6N7N - chains A and F of the 7 polymer chains in the assembly; structure by electron microscopy, 3.50 A resolution.

# Chain A (and F)
Molecule: DNA primase/helicase
Organism: Enterobacteria phage T7
Notes: EC 2.7.7.-, 3.6.4.12; chain F of this document is another copy of the same molecule, construct and numbering; everything in this record applies to it too
UniProt: P03692 (PRIM_BPT7); residues 1-566 here = UniProt positions 1-566
Chain sequence (566 residues; each row starts with the number of its first residue):
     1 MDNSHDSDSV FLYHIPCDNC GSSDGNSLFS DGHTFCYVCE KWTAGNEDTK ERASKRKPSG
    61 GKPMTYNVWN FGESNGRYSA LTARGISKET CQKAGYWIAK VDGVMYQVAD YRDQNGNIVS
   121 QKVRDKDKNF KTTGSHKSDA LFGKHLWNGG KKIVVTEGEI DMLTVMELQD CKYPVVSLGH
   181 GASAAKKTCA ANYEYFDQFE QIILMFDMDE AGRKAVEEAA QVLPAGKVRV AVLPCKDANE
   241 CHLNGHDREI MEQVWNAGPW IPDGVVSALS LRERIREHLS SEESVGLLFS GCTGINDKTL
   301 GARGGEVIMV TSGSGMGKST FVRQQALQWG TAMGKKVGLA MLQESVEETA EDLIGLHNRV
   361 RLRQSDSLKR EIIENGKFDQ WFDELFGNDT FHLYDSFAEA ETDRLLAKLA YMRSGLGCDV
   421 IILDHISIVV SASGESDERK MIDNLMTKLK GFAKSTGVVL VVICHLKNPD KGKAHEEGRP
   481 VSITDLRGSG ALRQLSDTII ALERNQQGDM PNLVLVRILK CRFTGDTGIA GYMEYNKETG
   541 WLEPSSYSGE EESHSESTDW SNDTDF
Unresolved in the structure: 1-263, 281-284, 397-401, 431-436, 550-566 (chain F: 1-263, 281-284, 374-376, 396-403, 430-439, 546-566)
Sequence notes: engineered mutation Gln343 (Glu in P03692)
Curated features (UniProtKB/Swiss-Prot):
  - zinc finger: Cys17 to Cys39 (C4-like)
  - region: Glu550 to Phe566 (Binding to viral DNA polymerase)
  - binding site (Zn(2+)): Cys17, Cys20, Cys36, Cys39
  - binding site (Mg(2+)): Glu157, Asp207, Asp237
  - binding site (ATP): Ser312 to Ser319
  - site (dTTP/dATP binding): Arg361, His465, Arg504, Arg522, Tyr535
Ligand contacts: dTTP (TTP): Gln494, Lys520, Arg522, Thr524, Gly525
From the paper describing this entry:
  - mutagenesis - E343Q: abolished catalytic activity (citing earlier work)
  - specificity-determining residues: His33 (citing earlier work)

# Interface between chain A and chain F
Contacting residue pairs (29):
  Val346(A) with Leu271(F), hydrophobic
  Glu347(A) with Arg274(F), salt bridge
  Glu348(A) with His278(F), salt bridge
  Ala350(A) with Leu271(F), hydrophobic; Ile275(F), hydrophobic
  Glu351(A) with Ile275(F); His278(F), salt bridge; Leu279(F)
  Ile354(A) with Ile275(F), hydrophobic
  Ile372(A) with Leu279(F), hydrophobic
  Ile373(A) with Arg276(F)
  Phe378(A) with Ile275(F), hydrophobic
  Asp379(A) with Arg276(F), salt bridge
  Phe382(A) with Ala268(F); Leu269(F); Leu271(F); Arg272(F)
  Phe386(A) with Ala268(F); Leu269(F)
  Asp389(A) with Leu269(F)
  Phe391(A) with Ala268(F)
  His392(A) with Val266(F); Ser267(F)
  Leu393(A) with Val265(F); Val266(F), hydrogen bond (backbone-backbone)
  Tyr394(A) with Gly264(F)
  Asp395(A) with Gly264(F), hydrogen bond (backbone-backbone); Val266(F)
  Met412(A) with Val265(F), hydrophobic
Other interface residues (no listed pair), chain A (21 interface residues in all): Lys369, Lys408

# Summary
21 residues of chain A face 13 of chain F across their interface, with 2 hydrogen bonds and 4 salt bridges.
Among the polar pairs are Glu347(A)-Arg274(F), Glu348(A)-His278(F) and Glu351(A)-His278(F). Bound to chain A:
dTTP. From the paper: E343Q of chain A abolishes catalytic activity; the specificity determinant His33(A).
Both chains are DNA primase/helicase (Enterobacteria phage T7). Entry 6N7N (Structure of bacteriophage T7
E343Q mutant gp4 helicase-primase in complex with ssDNA, dTTP, AC dinucleotide and ...) was determined by
electron microscopy together with 6N7I, 6N7S, 6N7T, 6N7V, 6N7W, 6N9U and 3 further entries from the same
study.
